PDB entry 4FG9 | X-ray diffraction, 2.40 A resolution | chain A

Chain A:
Molecule: Calcium/calmodulin-dependent protein kinase type 1
From: Homo sapiens
Notes: EC 2.7.11.17
Reference sequence: Q14012 (KCC1A_HUMAN); residues 1-320 here = UniProt positions 1-320
Sequence (320 residues; row label = number of the first residue in the row):
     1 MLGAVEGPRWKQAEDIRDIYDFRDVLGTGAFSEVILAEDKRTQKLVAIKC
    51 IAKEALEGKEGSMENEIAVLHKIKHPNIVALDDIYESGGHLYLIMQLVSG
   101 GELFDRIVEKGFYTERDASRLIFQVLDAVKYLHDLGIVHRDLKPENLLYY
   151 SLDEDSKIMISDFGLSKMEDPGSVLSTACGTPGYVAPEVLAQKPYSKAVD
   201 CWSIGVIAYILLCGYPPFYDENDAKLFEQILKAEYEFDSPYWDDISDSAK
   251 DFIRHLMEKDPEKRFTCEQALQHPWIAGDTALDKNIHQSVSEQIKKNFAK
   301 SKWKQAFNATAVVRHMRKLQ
Not modelled in the structure: 1-9, 55-63, 164-181, 315-320
Ligand contacts: ATP (adenosine-5'-triphosphate): Leu-26, Gly-27, Thr-28, Gly-29, Ala-30, Ser-32, Val-34, Ala-47, Lys-49, Val-79, Met-95, Gln-96, Leu-97, Val-98, Glu-102, Asp-141, Lys-143, Glu-145, Asn-146, Leu-148, Ser-161, Asp-162
Curated features (UniProtKB/Swiss-Prot):
  - region: Lys-296 to Arg-317 (Calmodulin-binding)
  - motif: His-315 to Gln-320 (Nuclear export signal)
  - active site: Asp-141 (Proton acceptor)
  - binding site (ATP): Leu-26 to Val-34, Lys-49
  - modified residue: Thr-177 (Phosphothreonine)
  - cross-link: Lys-59 (Glycyl lysine isopeptide (Lys-Gly) (interchain with G-Cter in ubiquitin))
  - natural variant: Pro-217 (P217S: In a metastatic melanoma sample)
  - mutagenesis: Lys-49 (K49A: Catalytically inactive form; prevents CDK4 activation), Thr-177 (T177A: Loss of activation by CaMKK1; T177D: Partial activation in absence of CaMKK1)
Reported in the primary citation:
  - binding site for ATP: Thr-28, Ser-32, Lys-49, Gln-96, Val-98, Glu-102, Asp-141, Lys-143, Glu-145, Asp-162
  - contacts within the chain: Glu-102/Lys-300 (salt bridge), Ser-291/Gln-305 (hydrogen bond), Lys-295/Gln-305 (hydrogen bond)
  - conformationally variable residues (order/disorder transition): Ala-299 to Arg-314
  - post-translational modification sites: Thr-177 (citing earlier work)

Summary:
Bound to chain A: ATP. From UniProt: active-site residue Asp-141, 10 ATP-binding residues and 2 mutagenesis
sites. The paper reports a binding site for ATP at Thr-28, Ser-32 and Lys-49 among others; a modification site
at Thr-177.
Chain A is Calcium/calmodulin-dependent protein kinase type 1 (Homo sapiens); the structure, Crystal structure
of human calcium/calmodulin-dependent protein kinase I 1-320 in complex with ATP, was determined by X-ray
diffraction together with 4FG7, 4FG8 and 4FGB from the same study.
